8Z5D - chains A and B of the 4 polymer chains in the assembly; structure by X-ray diffraction, 2.50 A resolution.

== Chain A (and B) ==
Molecule: 3-oxoacyl-[acyl-carrier-protein] synthase 2
Source organism: Helicobacter pylori
Notes: EC 2.3.1.179; chain B of this document is another copy of the same molecule, construct and numbering; everything in this record applies to it too
UniProtKB: A0A438WLJ1 (A0A438WLJ1_HELPX); residue numbers follow UniProt; this construct covers 1-412
Sequence (412 residues; row label = number of the first residue in the row):
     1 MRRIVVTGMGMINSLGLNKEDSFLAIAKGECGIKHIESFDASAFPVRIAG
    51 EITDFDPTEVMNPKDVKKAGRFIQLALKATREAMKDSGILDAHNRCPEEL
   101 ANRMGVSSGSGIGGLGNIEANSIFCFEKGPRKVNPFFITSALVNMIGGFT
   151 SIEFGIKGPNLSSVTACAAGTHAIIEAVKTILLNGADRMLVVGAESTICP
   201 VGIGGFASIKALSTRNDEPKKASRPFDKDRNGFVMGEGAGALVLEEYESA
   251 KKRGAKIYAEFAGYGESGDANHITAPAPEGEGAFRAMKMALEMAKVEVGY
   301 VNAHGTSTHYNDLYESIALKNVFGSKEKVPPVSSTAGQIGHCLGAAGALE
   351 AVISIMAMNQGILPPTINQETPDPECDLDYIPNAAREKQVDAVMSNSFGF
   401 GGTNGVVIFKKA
Covalently attached groups: hexanoic acid (6NA) linked to C167
Sequence notes: engineered mutation A336 (Lys in A0A438WLJ1)
Ligand contacts:
  - hexanoic acid (6NA): G111, I112, A166, E195, F206, L343, F398, G399, F400
  - PN7 (N~3~-[(2S)-2-hydroxy-3,3-dimethyl-4-(phosphonooxy)butanoyl]-N-(2-sulfanylethyl)-beta-alaninamide): I209, K210, A211, H272, T274, A275, P276, H304, T306, T308, Y310, N311, F398, G399, F400

== How chain A and chain B interact ==
Pairs across the interface (122; chain A residue first):
  F44(A) with P130(B), hydrophobic
  N102(A) with R285(B)
  G111(A) with L142(B)
  L115(A) with I118(B), hydrophobic
  I118(A) with I112(B), hydrophobic; L115(B), hydrophobic; I118(B), hydrophobic
  E119(A) with S122(B)
  N121(A) with V201(B)
  S122(A) with E119(B); V201(B)
  I123(A) with S122(B); F126(B), hydrophobic
  C125(A) with P200(B)
  F126(A) with I123(B), hydrophobic; E127(B)
  E127(A) with F126(B)
  P130(A) with F44(B), hydrophobic
  V133(A) with G204(B); G205(B); S208(B)
  N134(A) with S208(B)
  P135(A) with S208(B); I209(B)
  F137(A) with V201(B)
  T139(A) with I273(B); T274(B); F400(B)
  L142(A) with G111(B); I112(B), hydrophobic
  V143(A) with V164(B), hydrophobic
  N144(A) with V164(B); T165(B); A166(B); F400(B), hydrogen bond (side chain-backbone)
  M145(A) with I273(B), hydrophobic; G401(B)
  G148(A) with G401(B)
  S151(A) with A270(B)
  I152(A) with A270(B); N271(B); H272(B); I273(B)
  I156(A) with A270(B)
  K157(A) with S267(B); G268(B), hydrogen bond (backbone-backbone); D269(B); A270(B); E281(B); R285(B), hydrogen bond (backbone-side chain)
  G158(A) with S267(B); G268(B), hydrogen bond (backbone-backbone)
  P159(A) with E266(B)
  N160(A) with T165(B); H172(B); T403(B), hydrogen bond (backbone-side chain)
  L161(A) with T165(B); K179(B); E266(B)
  S162(A) with S162(B); S163(B); V164(B), hydrogen bond (backbone-backbone); T165(B)
  S163(A) with S162(B)
  V164(A) with V143(B), hydrophobic; N144(B); S162(B), hydrogen bond (backbone-backbone); V164(B), hydrophobic
  T165(A) with N144(B); N160(B); S162(B)
  A166(A) with N144(B)
  H172(A) with N160(B); L161(B)
  E176(A) with E176(B)
  K179(A) with L161(B); T180(B), hydrogen bond; L183(B)
  T180(A) with K179(B), hydrogen bond
  L182(A) with L183(B), hydrophobic
  L183(A) with K179(B); L183(B), hydrophobic; Y264(B)
  P200(A) with C125(B)
  V201(A) with N121(B); S122(B); F137(B)
  G204(A) with V133(B)
  G205(A) with V133(B); F137(B); I138(B)
  S208(A) with V133(B), hydrogen bond (side chain-backbone); N134(B); P135(B)
  I209(A) with P135(B)
  Y264(A) with L183(B)
  E266(A) with P159(B); L161(B)
  S267(A) with K157(B); G158(B)
  G268(A) with K157(B), hydrogen bond (backbone-backbone); G158(B), hydrogen bond (backbone-backbone)
  D269(A) with K157(B)
  A270(A) with S151(B); I152(B); I156(B); K157(B)
  N271(A) with I152(B)
  H272(A) with I152(B)
  I273(A) with T139(B); M145(B), hydrophobic; I152(B), hydrophobic
  T274(A) with T139(B)
  R285(A) with N102(B); K157(B), hydrogen bond (side chain-backbone)
  F400(A) with T139(B); N144(B), hydrogen bond (backbone-side chain); M145(B)
  G401(A) with M145(B); G148(B)
  T403(A) with N144(B); N160(B), hydrogen bond (side chain-backbone)
Interface residues without a listed pair, chain A (70 interface residues in all): A43, P45, I112, I138, F149, G155, F206, E281
Interface residues without a listed pair, chain B (71 interface residues in all): M1, A43, P45, F149, G155, L182, F206

== Overview ==
70 residues of chain A and 71 residues of chain B are in contact; the contacts include 15 hydrogen bonds.
Polar pairs include N144(A)-F400(B), K157(A)-R285(B) and N160(A)-T403(B). Ligands of chain A: compound PN7.
Covalently linked hexanoic acid: at C167(A).
Chain A and chain B are both 3-oxoacyl-[acyl-carrier-protein] synthase 2 (Helicobacter pylori); the structure,
Crystal structure of beta-ketoacyl-ACP synthase FabF K336A in complex with hexanoyl-ACP from Helicobacter
pylori, was determined by X-ray diffraction together with 8Z5F, 8Z5C and 8Z5E from the same study.
